5W8I - chains B and D of the 4 polymer chains in the assembly; structure by X-ray diffraction, 1.95 A resolution.

Chain B (and D):
Protein: L-lactate dehydrogenase A chain
Organism: Homo sapiens
Notes: EC 1.1.1.27; chain D of this document is another copy of the same molecule, construct and numbering; everything in this record applies to it too
Reference sequence: P00338 (LDHA_HUMAN); residues 0-331 here correspond to UniProt positions 1-332 (UniProt number = residue number + 1)
Chain sequence (332 residues; numbered 0 to 331; the number before each row is that of its first residue; numbering starts at 0):
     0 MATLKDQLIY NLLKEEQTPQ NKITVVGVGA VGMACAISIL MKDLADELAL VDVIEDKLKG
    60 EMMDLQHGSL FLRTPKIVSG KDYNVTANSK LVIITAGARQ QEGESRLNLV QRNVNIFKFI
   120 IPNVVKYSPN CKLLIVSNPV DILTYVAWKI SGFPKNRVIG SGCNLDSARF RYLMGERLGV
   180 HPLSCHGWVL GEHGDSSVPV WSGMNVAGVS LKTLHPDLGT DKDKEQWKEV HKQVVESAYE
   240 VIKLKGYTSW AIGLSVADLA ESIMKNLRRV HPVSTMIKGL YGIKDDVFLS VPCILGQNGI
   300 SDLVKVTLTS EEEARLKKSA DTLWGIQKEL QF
Unresolved in the structure: 0, 14-15
Swiss-Prot annotation at these positions:
  - active site: H192 (Proton acceptor)
  - binding site (NAD(+)): R98, N137
  - binding site (substrate): R105, N137, R168, T247
  - modified residue: A1 (N-acetylalanine), K4 (N6-acetyllysine), Y9 (Phosphotyrosine), K13 (N6-acetyllysine), T17 (Phosphothreonine), K56 (N6-acetyllysine), K80 (N6-acetyllysine), K117 (N6-acetyllysine), K125 (N6-acetyllysine), K223 (N6-acetyllysine), K231 (N6-acetyllysine), Y238 (Phosphotyrosine), K242 (N6-acetyllysine), T308 (Phosphothreonine), S309 (Phosphoserine), K317 (N6-acetyllysine), T321 (Phosphothreonine)
  - cross-link: K56 (Glycyl lysine isopeptide (Lys-Gly) (interchain with G-Cter in SUMO2))
Ligand contacts: malonic acid (MLA): Q99, R105, N137, L164, R168, H192, A237, T247, I251
From the paper describing this entry:
  - binding site for the ligand 9YD: Q99, N137, P138, R168, T247

Interface between chain B and chain D:
Contacting residue pairs (33):
  G178(B) - R267(D)  hydrogen bond (backbone-side chain)
  G178(B) - I293(D)
  V179(B) - R267(D)
  V179(B) - V269(D)  hydrophobic
  V179(B) - I293(D)  hydrophobic
  H180(B) - L266(D)
  H180(B) - R267(D)  hydrogen bond (backbone-backbone)
  L182(B) - R268(D)
  S183(B) - R268(D)
  S183(B) - V269(D)  hydrogen bond (side chain-backbone)
  H185(B) - H185(D)
  W187(B) - A206(D)
  W187(B) - G207(D)
  G202(B) - G207(D)
  A206(B) - W187(D)
  A206(B) - P291(D)  hydrophobic
  G207(B) - W187(D)
  G207(B) - G202(D)
  V208(B) - V305(D)  hydrophobic
  L266(B) - H180(D)
  R267(B) - G178(D)  hydrogen bond (side chain-backbone)
  R267(B) - V179(D)
  R267(B) - H180(D)  hydrogen bond (backbone-backbone)
  R268(B) - L182(D)
  R268(B) - S183(D)
  V269(B) - V179(D)  hydrophobic
  V269(B) - S183(D)  hydrogen bond (backbone-side chain)
  P291(B) - A206(D)  hydrophobic
  I293(B) - G178(D)
  I293(B) - V179(D)  hydrophobic
  V305(B) - V208(D)  hydrophobic
  T306(B) - V208(D)
  T306(B) - L213(D)
Also at the interface, not in a pair above, chain B (24 interface residues in all): N204, V205, L213, V303, K304
Also at the interface, not in a pair above, chain D (25 interface residues in all): S201, N204, V205, V303, K304, T306

Summary:
24 residues of chain B face 25 of chain D across their interface, with 6 hydrogen bonds. Among the polar pairs
are G178(B)-R267(D), S183(B)-V269(D) and H180(B)-R267(D). Chain B binds malonic acid. The paper reports a
binding site for the ligand 9YD at Q99(B), N137(B) and P138(B) among others.
Both chains are L-lactate dehydrogenase A chain (Homo sapiens). Entry 5W8I (Crystal Structure of Lactate
Dehydrogenase A in complex with inhibitor compound 23 and Zinc) was determined by X-ray diffraction, deposited
together with 5W8H, 5W8J, 5W8K and 5W8L.
